Entry 2GHE (X-ray diffraction, 1.75 A resolution); this record covers chain X.

[Chain X]
Molecule: cytosolic ascorbate peroxidase 1
From: Glycine max
Notes: EC 1.11.1.11
UniProt: Q43758 (Q43758_SOYBN); numbering as in UniProt (aligned over 2-250)
Chain sequence (261 residues; row label = number of the first residue in the row; numbers below 1 keep their minus sign (Met-10 is residue -10)):
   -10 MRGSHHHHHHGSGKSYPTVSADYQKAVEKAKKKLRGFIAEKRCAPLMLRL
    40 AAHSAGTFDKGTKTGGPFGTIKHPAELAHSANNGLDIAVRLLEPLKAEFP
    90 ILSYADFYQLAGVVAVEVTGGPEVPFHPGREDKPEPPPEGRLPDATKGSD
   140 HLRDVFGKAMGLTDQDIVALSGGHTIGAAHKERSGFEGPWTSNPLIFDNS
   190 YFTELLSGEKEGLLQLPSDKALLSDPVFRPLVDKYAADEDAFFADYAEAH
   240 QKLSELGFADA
Unresolved in the structure: -10 to 0
Construct notes: expression tag (-10 to 1); engineered mutation Ala41 (Trp in Q43758)
Metal / ion sites: heme Fe near His163 (its only coordinating residue here); Na+: Thr164, Thr180, Asn182, Ile185, Asp187
Ligand contacts: heme (HEM): Pro34, Leu35, Leu37, Arg38, Ala41, Pro132, Asp133, Ala134, Leu141, Phe145, Leu159, Ser160, Gly162, His163, Ile165, Gly166, Ala167, Ala168, His169, Arg172, Ser173, Phe175, Trp179, Leu205, Ser207, Tyr235

[Summary]
Ligands of chain X: heme. Thr164, Thr180, Asn182, Ile185 and Asp187 coordinate Na+.
Chain X is cytosolic ascorbate peroxidase 1 (Glycine max); the structure, Conformational mobility in the
active site of a heme peroxidase, was determined by X-ray diffraction (same publication as 2GGN, 2GHC, 2GHD,
2GHH and 2GHK).
